PDB entry 6UXQ | X-ray diffraction, 1.70 A resolution | chains A and B

Chain A (and B):
Protein: Bcl-2 homologous antagonist/killer
From: Homo sapiens
Notes: fragment: Core/dimerisation domain, residues 68-148; chain B of this document is another copy of the same molecule, construct and numbering; everything in this record applies to it too
Reference sequence: Q16611 (BAK_HUMAN); residue numbers follow UniProt; this construct covers 68-148
Chain sequence (85 residues; each row starts with the number of its first residue):
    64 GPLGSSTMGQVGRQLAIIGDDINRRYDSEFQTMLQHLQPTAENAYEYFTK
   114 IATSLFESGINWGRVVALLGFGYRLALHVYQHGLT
Not modelled in the structure: 148 (chain B: 64-66, 147-148)
Sequence notes: expression tag (64-67)
Swiss-Prot annotation at these positions:
  - motif: V74 to R88 (BH3), S117 to Y136 (BH1)
Small-molecule neighbours: POPC (LBN; 1-palmitoyl-2-oleoyl-sn-glycero-3-phosphocholine): N86, L132, Y136, L140

Interface between chain A and chain B:
Contacting residue pairs (87; chain A residue first):
  L66(A) - K113(B)
  L66(A) - T116(B)
  L66(A) - S117(B)
  T70(A) - H99(B)
  T70(A) - L100(B)
  M71(A) - Y110(B)  hydrophobic
  M71(A) - K113(B)
  M71(A) - I114(B)
  G72(A) - S117(B)  hydrogen bond (backbone-side chain)
  V74(A) - M96(B)  hydrophobic
  V74(A) - L100(B)  hydrophobic
  V74(A) - I114(B)  hydrophobic
  V74(A) - F134(B)  hydrophobic
  G75(A) - I114(B)
  G75(A) - S117(B)
  G75(A) - L118(B)
  R76(A) - S117(B)
  Q77(A) - M96(B)
  L78(A) - F93(B)  hydrophobic
  L78(A) - M96(B)  hydrophobic
  L78(A) - I114(B)  hydrophobic
  L78(A) - L118(B)
  L78(A) - F134(B)  hydrophobic
  A79(A) - L118(B)
  A79(A) - R127(B)
  I81(A) - Y89(B)  hydrophobic
  I81(A) - E92(B)
  I81(A) - F93(B)  hydrophobic
  G82(A) - G126(B)
  G82(A) - R127(B)
  G82(A) - A130(B)
  D83(A) - N124(B)  hydrogen bond
  D83(A) - R127(B)  salt bridge
  D84(A) - Y89(B)  hydrogen bond
  I85(A) - Y89(B)  hydrophobic
  I85(A) - W125(B)  hydrophobic
  N86(A) - N124(B)  hydrogen bond
  N86(A) - W125(B)
  N86(A) - G126(B)
  R88(A) - R88(B)
  R88(A) - Y89(B)
  Y89(A) - I81(B)  hydrophobic
  Y89(A) - D84(B)  hydrogen bond
  Y89(A) - I85(B)  hydrophobic
  D90(A) - W125(B)  hydrogen bond
  E92(A) - Q77(B)
  E92(A) - I81(B)
  F93(A) - L78(B)  hydrophobic
  F93(A) - I81(B)  hydrophobic
  F93(A) - W125(B)  hydrophobic
  M96(A) - V74(B)  hydrophobic
  M96(A) - Q77(B)
  M96(A) - L78(B)  hydrophobic
  L100(A) - M71(B)  hydrophobic
  Y110(A) - M71(B)  hydrophobic
  K113(A) - M71(B)
  I114(A) - M71(B)  hydrophobic
  I114(A) - V74(B)  hydrophobic
  I114(A) - G75(B)
  I114(A) - L78(B)  hydrophobic
  S117(A) - M71(B)
  S117(A) - G72(B)  hydrogen bond (side chain-backbone)
  S117(A) - G75(B)
  S117(A) - R76(B)
  L118(A) - G75(B)
  L118(A) - L78(B)
  L118(A) - A79(B)
  N124(A) - D83(B)  hydrogen bond
  N124(A) - N86(B)
  W125(A) - I85(B)  hydrophobic
  W125(A) - N86(B)  hydrogen bond (backbone-side chain)
  W125(A) - D90(B)  hydrogen bond
  W125(A) - F93(B)  hydrophobic
  W125(A) - R137(B)
  G126(A) - G82(B)
  G126(A) - I85(B)
  G126(A) - N86(B)  hydrogen bond (backbone-side chain)
  R127(A) - A79(B)
  R127(A) - G82(B)
  R127(A) - D83(B)  salt bridge
  V129(A) - I85(B)  hydrophobic
  V129(A) - V129(B)
  A130(A) - G82(B)
  L132(A) - V129(B)  hydrophobic
  G133(A) - W125(B)
  F134(A) - L78(B)  hydrophobic
  Y136(A) - W125(B)  hydrophobic
Interface residues without a listed pair, chain A (40 interface residues in all): L131, R137
Interface residues without a listed pair, chain B (43 interface residues in all): T70, E120, S121, L131, L132, G133, Y136

Summary:
Chain A and chain B form an interface of 40 and 43 residues respectively, with 11 hydrogen bonds and 2 salt
bridges. Polar contacts include D83(A)-R127(B), G72(A)-S117(B) and D83(A)-N124(B). Chain A binds POPC.
Both chains are Bcl-2 homologous antagonist/killer (Homo sapiens). Entry 6UXQ (Crystal structure of BAK core
domain BH3-groove-dimer in complex with POPC and C8E4) was determined by X-ray diffraction, deposited together
with 6UXM, 6UXN, 6UXO, 6UXP and 6UXR.
